4Z4Q - chains B and G of the 6 polymer chains in the assembly; structure by X-ray diffraction, 3.04 A resolution.

# Chain B
Name: DNA topoisomerase 4 subunit B, DNA topoisomerase 4 subunit A
Source organism: Streptococcus pneumoniae serotype 4 (strain ATCC BAA-334 / TIGR4)
Notes: EC 5.99.1.3
Reference sequence: chimeric construct of Q59961, P72525: residues 404-995 from Q59961 (PARE_STRPN) positions 404-643 (offset varies); residues 1003-1484 from P72525 positions 3-484 (UniProt number = residue number - 1000)
Chain sequence (742 residues; each row starts with the number of its first residue; note: 352 numbers in that range are skipped by the numbering (no residue carries them; nothing is unmodelled there)):
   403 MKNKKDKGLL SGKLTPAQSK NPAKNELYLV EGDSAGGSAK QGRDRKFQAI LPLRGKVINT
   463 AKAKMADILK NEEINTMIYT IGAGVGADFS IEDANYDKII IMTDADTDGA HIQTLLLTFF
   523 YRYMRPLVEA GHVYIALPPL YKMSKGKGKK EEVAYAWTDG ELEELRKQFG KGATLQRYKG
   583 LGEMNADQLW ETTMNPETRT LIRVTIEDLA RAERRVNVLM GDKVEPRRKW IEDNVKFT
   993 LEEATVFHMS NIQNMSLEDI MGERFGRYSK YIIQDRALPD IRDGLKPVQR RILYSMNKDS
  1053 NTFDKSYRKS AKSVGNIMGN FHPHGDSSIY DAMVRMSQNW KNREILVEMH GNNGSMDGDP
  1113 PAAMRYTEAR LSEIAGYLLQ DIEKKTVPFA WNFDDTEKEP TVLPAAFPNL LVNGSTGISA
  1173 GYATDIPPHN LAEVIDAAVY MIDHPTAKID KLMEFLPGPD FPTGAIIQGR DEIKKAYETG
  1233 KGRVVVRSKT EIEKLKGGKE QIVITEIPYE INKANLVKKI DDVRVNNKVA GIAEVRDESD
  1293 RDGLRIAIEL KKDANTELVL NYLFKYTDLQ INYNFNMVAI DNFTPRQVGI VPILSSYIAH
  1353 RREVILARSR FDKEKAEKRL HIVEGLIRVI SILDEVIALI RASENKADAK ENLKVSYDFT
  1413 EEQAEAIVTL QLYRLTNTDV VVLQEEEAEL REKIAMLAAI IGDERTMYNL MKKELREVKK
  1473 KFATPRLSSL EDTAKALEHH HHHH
Not modelled in the structure: 403-414, 993-1002, 1485-1496
Sequence notes: expression tag (403, 1485-1496); conflict Ile-460 (Val in Q59961), Thr-1257 (Ile257 in P72525); linker (996-1002)
Bound ions: Mg2+ site 1: Asp-506, Asp-508; Mg2+ site 2: Thr-1319, Gln-1322
Residues lining bound ligands: PDQ (3-amino-7-{(3R)-3-[(1S)-1-aminoethyl]pyrrolidin-1-yl}-1-cyclopropyl-6-fluoro-8-methylquinazoline-2,4(1H,3H)-dione): Arg-456, Gly-457, Glu-474, Glu-475, Ser-1079
Swiss-Prot annotation at these positions:
  - binding site (Mg(2+)): Glu-433, Asp-506, Asp-508
  - site: Lys-458 (Interaction with DNA), Asn-461 (Interaction with DNA), His-513 (Interaction with DNA), Arg-629 (Interaction with DNA), Lys-1038 (Interaction with DNA), His-1074 (Interaction with DNA), His-1076 (Interaction with DNA), Arg-1087 (Interaction with DNA), Lys-1093 (Interaction with DNA), Arg-1117 (Transition state stabilizer)
  - active site: Tyr-1118 (O-(5'-phospho-DNA)-tyrosine intermediate)

# Chain G
Molecule: V-site DNA
Sequence (7 nucleotides; each row starts with the number of its first residue):
     9 TGTGGAT

# Chain B / chain G interface
Pairs across the interface - 27 pairs, chain B then chain G:
  Glu-433(B) / DT15(G)  phosphate contact
  Gly-457(B) / DT15(G)  base contact
  Lys-458(B) / DA14(G)  base contact
  Lys-458(B) / DT15(G)  hydrogen bond to the base
  Asp-510(B) / DA14(G)  phosphate contact
  Asp-510(B) / DT15(G)  sugar contact
  Arg-1028(B) / DG13(G)  phosphate contact
  Arg-1028(B) / DA14(G)  salt bridge to the phosphate
  Lys-1038(B) / DG13(G)  salt bridge to the phosphate
  Val-1040(B) / DG13(G)  sugar contact
  Val-1040(B) / DA14(G)  phosphate contact
  His-1074(B) / DA14(G)  salt bridge to the phosphate
  His-1076(B) / DA14(G)  phosphate contact
  His-1076(B) / DT15(G)  salt bridge to the phosphate
  Gly-1077(B) / DT15(G)  hydrogen bond to the phosphate
  Ser-1080(B) / DG13(G)  sugar contact
  Ser-1080(B) / DA14(G)  phosphate contact
  Ala-1084(B) / DG13(G)  phosphate contact
  Arg-1087(B) / DG12(G)  salt bridge to the phosphate
  Arg-1087(B) / DG13(G)  phosphate contact
  Lys-1093(B) / DG12(G)  salt bridge to the phosphate
  Thr-1168(B) / DG12(G)  sugar contact
  Thr-1168(B) / DG13(G)  phosphate contact
  Ile-1170(B) / DT11(G)  base contact
  Ile-1170(B) / DG12(G)  base contact
  Glu-1262(B) / DT11(G)  phosphate contact
  Glu-1262(B) / DG12(G)  phosphate contact
Other interface residues (no listed pair), chain B (21 interface residues in all): Ile-514, Asp-1027, Gln-1041, Pro-1075

# In short
21 residues of chain B face 5 of chain G across their interface; the contacts include 2 hydrogen bonds and 6
salt bridges. Polar contacts include Lys-458(B)/DT15(G), Gly-1077(B)/DT15(G) and Arg-1028(B)/DA14(G). Bound to
chain B: compound PDQ.
Here chain B is DNA topoisomerase 4 subunit B, DNA topoisomerase 4 subunit A (Streptococcus pneumoniae
serotype 4 (strain ATCC BAA-334 / TIGR4)) and chain G is V-site DNA. Entry 4Z4Q (Quinazolinedione(PD
0305970)-DNA cleavage complex of topoisomerase IV from S. pneumoniae) was determined by X-ray diffraction.
